Entry 8QX8 (electron microscopy, 4.60 A resolution (low resolution: residue-level contacts below are approximate; hydrogen-bond / salt-bridge calls are withheld)); this record covers chains A and E of the 6 polymer chains in the assembly.

[Chain A]
Name: E3 ubiquitin-protein ligase PEP5
From: Saccharomyces cerevisiae
Notes: EC 2.3.2.27
UniProt: P12868 (PEP5_YEAST); residues 1-1029 here = UniProt positions 1-1029
Sequence (1029 residues; row label = number of the first residue in the row):
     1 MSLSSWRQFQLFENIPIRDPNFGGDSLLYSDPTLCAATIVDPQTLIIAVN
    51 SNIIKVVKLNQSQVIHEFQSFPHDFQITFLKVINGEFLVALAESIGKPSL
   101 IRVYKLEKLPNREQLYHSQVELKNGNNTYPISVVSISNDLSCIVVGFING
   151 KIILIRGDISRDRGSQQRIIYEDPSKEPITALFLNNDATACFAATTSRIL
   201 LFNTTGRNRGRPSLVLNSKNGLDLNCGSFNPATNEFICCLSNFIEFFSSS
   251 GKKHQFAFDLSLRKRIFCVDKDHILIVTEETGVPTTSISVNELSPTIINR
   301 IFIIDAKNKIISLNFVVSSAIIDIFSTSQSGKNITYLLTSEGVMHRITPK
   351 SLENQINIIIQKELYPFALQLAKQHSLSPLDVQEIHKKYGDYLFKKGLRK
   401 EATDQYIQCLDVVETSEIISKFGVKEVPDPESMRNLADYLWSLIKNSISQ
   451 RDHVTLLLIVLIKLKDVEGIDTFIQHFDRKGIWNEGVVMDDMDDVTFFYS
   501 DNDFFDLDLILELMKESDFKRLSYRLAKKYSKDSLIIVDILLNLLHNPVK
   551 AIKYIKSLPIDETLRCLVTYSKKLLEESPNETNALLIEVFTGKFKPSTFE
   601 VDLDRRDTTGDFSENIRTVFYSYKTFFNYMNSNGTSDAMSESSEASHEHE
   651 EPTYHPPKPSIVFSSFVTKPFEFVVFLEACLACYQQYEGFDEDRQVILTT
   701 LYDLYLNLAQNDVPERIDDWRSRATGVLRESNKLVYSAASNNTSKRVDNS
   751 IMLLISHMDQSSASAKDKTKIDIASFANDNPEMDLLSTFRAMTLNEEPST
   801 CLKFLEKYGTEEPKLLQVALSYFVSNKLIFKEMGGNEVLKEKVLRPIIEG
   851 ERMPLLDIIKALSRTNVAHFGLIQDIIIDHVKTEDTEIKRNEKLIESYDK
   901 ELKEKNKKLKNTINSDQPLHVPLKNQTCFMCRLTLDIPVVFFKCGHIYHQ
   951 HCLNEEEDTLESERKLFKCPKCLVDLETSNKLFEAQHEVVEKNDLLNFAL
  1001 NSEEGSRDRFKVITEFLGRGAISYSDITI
Unresolved in the structure: 1-2, 602-616, 632-652, 917-934, 1026-1029

[Chain E]
Name: Vacuolar protein sorting-associated protein 3
From: Saccharomyces cerevisiae
UniProt: P23643 (VPS3_YEAST); numbering as in UniProt (aligned over 1-1011)
Sequence (1011 residues; row label = number of the first residue in the row):
     1 MVKKKTNNDKGKEVKENEGKLDIDSESSPHERENDKKKTEDDSLRATESE
    51 ETNTHNANPNETVRADKFSQEESRPIEDSPHTDKNTAQESCQPSSAEDNV
   101 INTDITSLNEKTSTNDEQEKGLPLKISEGPFTISTLLDNVPSDLIYTCCE
   151 AYENHIFLGTTTGDLLHYFELERGNYMLVSQTKFDAESNSKIDKILLLPK
   201 VEGALILCDNELVLFILPEFAPRPNTTRLKGISDVVICNFSRSSKAYRIY
   251 AFHAEGVRLLKISADSLVLTKAFNFKLIDKACAHEETLMVSKLNSYELIN
   301 LKSSQVIPLFRISETDEDLEPIITSFNEQSEFLVCSGGGSYDSGAMALVV
   351 NHHGDIIKGTIVLKNYPRNVIVEFPYIIAESAFQSVDIYSALPSEKSQLL
   401 QSITTSGSDLKISKSDNVFTNTNNSEEFKEKIFNKLRLEPLTHSDNKFRI
   451 ERERAFVEESYEEKTSLIVYNNLGIHLLVPTPMVLRFTSCEESEIDNIED
   501 QLKKLAKKDLTKFEHIEAKYLMSLLLFLMTLHYDHIEDEVMKKWCDFSDK
   551 VDIRILFYMFGWKVYSEIWCFHGLINIVERLKSLKLTNKCENILKMLLMM
   601 KNELKKKNKTGLLTNDFDDIMKTIDITLFKLRLEKKETITVDMFERESYD
   651 EIIREINLHDDKLPRIELLIEIYKEKGEYLKALNLLREAGDYISLVSFIE
   701 ENLKKLPEDYIKERIADDLLLTLKQGDENTEECAIKKVLKILDMACINKN
   751 DFLNKIPAEETSLKVSFIEQLGVQNSNDSKFLFNYYLAKLREIINQSNIW
   801 SILGDFIKEYKDDFAYDKTDITNFIHIKLKHSLQCENFSKYYEKCENLKS
   851 ENEKDDEFINFTFDEISKIDKEHILTLLFFPNELTNWVSSEELLKIYLSF
   901 NDFRSVEKYIGKQNLVAVMKQYLDISSLNYSVELVTNLLQRNFELLDDTD
   951 IQLKILETIPSVFPVQTISELLLKVLIKYQEKKEESNLRKCLLKNQISIS
  1001 DELSRNFDSQG
Unresolved in the structure: 1-778, 790-799, 833-837, 888-889

[Chain A / chain E interface]
Residue-residue contacts (4; chain A residue first):
  Ser863(A) with Ser969(E)
  Phe870(A) with Ser961(E); Val962(E); Phe963(E)
Also at the interface, not in a pair above, chain A (7 interface residues in all): Ala868, Gly871, Ile873, Thr1014, Gly1018
Also at the interface, not in a pair above, chain E (7 interface residues in all): Pro964, Val965, Cys991

[In short]
Chain A and chain E each contribute 7 residues to their interface.
Here chain A is E3 ubiquitin-protein ligase PEP5 and chain E is Vacuolar protein sorting-associated protein 3,
both from Saccharomyces cerevisiae. Entry 8QX8 (Endosomal membrane tethering complex CORVET) was determined by
electron microscopy.
